Entry 8ZJR (electron microscopy, 3.30 A resolution); this record covers chains I and M of the 11 polymer chains in the assembly.

Chain I:
Molecule: 147-nt DNA strand
Source organism: synthetic construct
Sequence (147 nucleotides; each row starts with the number of its first residue):
     1 ATCCACACGT TACACGACGC TCTTCCGATC TTGGTTAGGG TGCAAGCATG ATCCCTTCGA
    61 TGAATAGAGC CGACTGGGCA TAGTAACGCG TGGGTTGGTG AGGTGGTTCA CGGTCATGCC
   121 GCTTGGGTAA GCAGATCGGA AGAGGAT
Unresolved in the structure: 1-6, 138-147

Chain M:
Protein: DNA-binding protein RFX5
Source organism: Homo sapiens
Reference sequence: P48382 (RFX5_HUMAN); residue numbers follow UniProt; this construct covers 57-188
Chain sequence (148 residues; row label = number of the first residue in the row):
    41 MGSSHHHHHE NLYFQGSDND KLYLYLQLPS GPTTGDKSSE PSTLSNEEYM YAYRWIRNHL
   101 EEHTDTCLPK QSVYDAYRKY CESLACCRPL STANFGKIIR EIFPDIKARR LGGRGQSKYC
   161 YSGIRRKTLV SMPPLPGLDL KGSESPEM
Unresolved in the structure: 41-84, 125-127, 170-188
Sequence notes: initiating methionine (41); expression tag (42-56)
Curated features (UniProtKB/Swiss-Prot):
  - DNA-binding region: Ala-92 to Thr-168 (RFX-type winged-helix)
  - region: Leu-62 to Leu-66 (Leucine-rich region)
  - motif: Pro-173 to Leu-178 (PxLPxI/L motif)
  - modified residue: Ser-185 (Phosphoserine)

Interface between chain I and chain M:
Contacting residue pairs (18; chain I residue first):
  DG78(I) / Lys-137(M)  hydrogen bond to the sugar
  DC79(I) / Ala-133(M)  sugar contact
  DC79(I) / Gly-136(M)  phosphate contact
  DC79(I) / Lys-137(M)  sugar contact
  DC79(I) / Arg-140(M)  phosphate contact
  DA80(I) / Lys-110(M)  salt bridge to the phosphate
  DA80(I) / Thr-132(M)  sugar contact
  DA80(I) / Gly-136(M)  phosphate contact
  DA80(I) / Arg-140(M)  salt bridge to the phosphate
  DA80(I) / Tyr-161(M)  phosphate contact
  DT81(I) / Lys-110(M)  phosphate contact
  DT81(I) / Gln-111(M)  phosphate contact
  DT81(I) / Tyr-159(M)  base contact
  DA82(I) / Arg-150(M)  base contact
  DA82(I) / Tyr-159(M)  hydrogen bond to the base
  DG83(I) / Arg-150(M)  hydrogen bond to the base
  DT84(I) / Arg-150(M)  hydrogen bond to the base
  DA86(I) / Arg-154(M)  base contact
Also at the interface, not in a pair above, chain I (10 interface residues in all): DG77, DC87
Also at the interface, not in a pair above, chain M (14 interface residues in all): Glu-141, Ser-157, Lys-158

Overview:
Chain I and chain M form an interface of 10 and 14 residues respectively; the contacts include 4 hydrogen
bonds and 2 salt bridges. Polar pairs include DA82(I)/Tyr-159(M), DG83(I)/Arg-150(M) and DT84(I)/Arg-150(M).
UniProt lists a DNA-binding region on chain M.
Here chain I is a 147-nt DNA strand (synthetic construct) and chain M is DNA-binding protein RFX5 (Homo
sapiens). Entry 8ZJR (Structure of nucleosome-bound RFX5 complex) was determined by electron microscopy,
deposited together with 8ZJT.
